Entry 9HIU (electron microscopy, 3.20 A resolution); this record covers chains A and C of the 3 polymer chains in the assembly.

# Chain A
Protein: Cyclin-A2
From: Homo sapiens
Reference sequence: P20248 (CCNA2_HUMAN); residue numbers follow UniProt; this construct covers 1-432
Amino-acid sequence (432 residues; row label = number of the first residue in the row):
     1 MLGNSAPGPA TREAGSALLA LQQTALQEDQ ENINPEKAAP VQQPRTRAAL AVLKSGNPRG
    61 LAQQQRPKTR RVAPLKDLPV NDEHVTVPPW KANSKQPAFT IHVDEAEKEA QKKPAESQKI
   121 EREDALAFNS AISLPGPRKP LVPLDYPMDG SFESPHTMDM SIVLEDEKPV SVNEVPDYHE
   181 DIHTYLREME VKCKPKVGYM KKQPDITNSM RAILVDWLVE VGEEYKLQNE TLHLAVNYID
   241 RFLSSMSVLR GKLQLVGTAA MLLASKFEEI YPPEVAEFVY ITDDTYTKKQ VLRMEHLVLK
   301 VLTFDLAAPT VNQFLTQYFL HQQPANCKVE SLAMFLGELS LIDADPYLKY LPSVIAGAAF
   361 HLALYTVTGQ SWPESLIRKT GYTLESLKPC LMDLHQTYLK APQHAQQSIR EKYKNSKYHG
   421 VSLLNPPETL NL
Unresolved in the structure: 1-177
Construct notes: variant Val-163 (Ile in P20248)
Curated features (UniProtKB/Swiss-Prot):
  - modified residue: Met-1 (N-acetylmethionine), Ser-5 (Phosphoserine), Ser-55 (Phosphoserine)

# Chain C
Protein: Geminin coiled-coil domain-containing protein 1
Reference sequence: A6NCL1 (GEMC1_HUMAN); residues 1-13 here correspond to UniProt positions 164-176 (UniProt number = residue number + 163)
Amino-acid sequence (13 residues; numbered 1 to 13; the number before each row is that of its first residue):
     1 KNAKRNLSSE FAN
Unresolved in the structure: 1, 13

# How chain A and chain C interact
Contacting residue pairs (26; chain A residue first):
  Met-210(A) / Phe-11(C)
  Ile-213(A) / Leu-7(C)  hydrophobic
  Ile-213(A) / Phe-11(C)  hydrophobic
  Leu-214(A) / Leu-7(C)  hydrophobic
  Asp-216(A) / Arg-5(C)  salt bridge
  Trp-217(A) / Ala-3(C)  hydrogen bond (side chain-backbone)
  Trp-217(A) / Arg-5(C)
  Trp-217(A) / Leu-7(C)  hydrophobic
  Glu-220(A) / Ala-3(C)
  Glu-220(A) / Arg-5(C)  salt bridge
  Val-221(A) / Ala-3(C)  hydrophobic
  Glu-224(A) / Ala-3(C)
  Arg-250(A) / Phe-11(C)
  Leu-253(A) / Phe-11(C)  hydrophobic
  Gln-254(A) / Arg-5(C)  hydrogen bond (side chain-backbone)
  Gln-254(A) / Asn-6(C)
  Gln-254(A) / Leu-7(C)  hydrogen bond (side chain-backbone)
  Tyr-280(A) / Lys-4(C)
  Ile-281(A) / Ala-3(C)
  Ile-281(A) / Lys-4(C)
  Ile-281(A) / Arg-5(C)
  Thr-282(A) / Arg-5(C)
  Asp-283(A) / Lys-4(C)  salt bridge
  Asp-283(A) / Arg-5(C)
  Asp-283(A) / Asn-6(C)
  Thr-285(A) / Asn-6(C)  hydrogen bond
Also at the interface, not in a pair above, chain C (10 interface residues in all): Asn-2, Ser-8, Glu-10, Ala-12

# In short
The interface between chain A and chain C involves 16 residues on one side and 10 on the other; the contacts
include 4 hydrogen bonds and 3 salt bridges. Polar contacts include Asp-216(A)/Arg-5(C), Glu-220(A)/Arg-5(C)
and Asp-283(A)/Lys-4(C).
Chain A is Cyclin-A2 (Homo sapiens) and chain C is Geminin coiled-coil domain-containing protein 1; the
structure, Cryo-EM structure of CDK2-cyclin A bound to a GMNC peptide, was determined by electron microscopy.
